6XWO - chains A and B of the 3 polymer chains in the assembly; structure by electron microscopy, 3.39 A resolution.

# Chain A (and B)
Protein: Proton/glutamate symporter, SDF family
From: Thermococcus kodakarensis (strain ATCC BAA-918 / JCM 12380 / KOD1)
Notes: chain B of this document is another copy of the same molecule, construct and numbering; everything in this record applies to it too
UniProt: Q5JID0 (Q5JID0_THEKO); residues 1-430 here = UniProt positions 1-430
Amino-acid sequence (430 residues; row label = number of the first residue in the row):
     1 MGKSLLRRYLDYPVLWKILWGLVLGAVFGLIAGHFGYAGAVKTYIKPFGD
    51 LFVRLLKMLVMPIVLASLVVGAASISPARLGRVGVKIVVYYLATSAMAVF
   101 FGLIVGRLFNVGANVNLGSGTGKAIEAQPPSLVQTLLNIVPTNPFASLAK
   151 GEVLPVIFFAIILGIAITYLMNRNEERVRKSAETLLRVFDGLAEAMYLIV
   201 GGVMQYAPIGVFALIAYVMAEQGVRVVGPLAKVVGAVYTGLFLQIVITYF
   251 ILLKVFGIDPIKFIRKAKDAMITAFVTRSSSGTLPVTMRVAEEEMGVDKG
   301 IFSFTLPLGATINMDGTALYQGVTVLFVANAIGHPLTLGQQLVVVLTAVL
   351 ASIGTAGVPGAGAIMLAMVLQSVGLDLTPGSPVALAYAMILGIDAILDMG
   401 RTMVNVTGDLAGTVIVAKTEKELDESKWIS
Disordered / not traced: 1-3

# How chain A and chain B interact
Residue-residue contacts (48; chain A residue first):
  Pro-47(A) / Val-133(B)  hydrophobic
  Pro-47(A) / Leu-137(B)
  Asp-50(A) / Leu-137(B)
  Leu-51(A) / Leu-137(B)  hydrophobic
  Leu-51(A) / Val-140(B)  hydrophobic
  Arg-54(A) / Leu-137(B)  hydrogen bond (side chain-backbone)
  Arg-54(A) / Asn-138(B)
  Arg-54(A) / Val-140(B)  hydrogen bond (side chain-backbone)
  Arg-54(A) / Pro-141(B)
  Leu-55(A) / Val-140(B)  hydrophobic
  Leu-55(A) / Phe-158(B)  hydrophobic
  Lys-57(A) / Thr-142(B)
  Met-58(A) / Pro-141(B)
  Met-58(A) / Thr-142(B)
  Met-58(A) / Pro-144(B)
  Met-58(A) / Phe-159(B)  hydrophobic
  Met-61(A) / Asn-143(B)
  Met-61(A) / Phe-145(B)  hydrophobic
  Pro-62(A) / Pro-144(B)  hydrophobic
  Leu-148(A) / Asn-143(B)  hydrogen bond (backbone-side chain)
  Leu-148(A) / Phe-145(B)  hydrophobic
  Ala-149(A) / Asn-143(B)  hydrogen bond (backbone-side chain)
  Ala-149(A) / Ala-146(B)
  Gly-151(A) / Asn-143(B)
  Thr-184(A) / Thr-184(B)
  Arg-187(A) / Lys-180(B)
  Arg-187(A) / Ser-181(B)
  Arg-187(A) / Thr-184(B)  hydrogen bond
  Val-188(A) / Thr-184(B)
  Val-188(A) / Val-188(B)  hydrophobic
  Asp-190(A) / Arg-177(B)  salt bridge
  Asp-190(A) / Ser-181(B)
  Gly-191(A) / Leu-170(B)
  Gly-191(A) / Ser-181(B)
  Gly-191(A) / Leu-185(B)
  Leu-192(A) / Leu-185(B)
  Glu-194(A) / Leu-170(B)
  Glu-194(A) / Val-178(B)
  Ala-195(A) / Leu-163(B)  hydrophobic
  Ala-195(A) / Ala-166(B)
  Ala-195(A) / Leu-170(B)
  Met-196(A) / Phe-159(B)  hydrophobic
  Met-196(A) / Leu-163(B)  hydrophobic
  Leu-198(A) / Ala-166(B)
  Leu-198(A) / Tyr-169(B)  hydrophobic
  Leu-198(A) / Leu-170(B)  hydrophobic
  Ile-199(A) / Ile-162(B)  hydrophobic
  Ile-199(A) / Ala-166(B)  hydrophobic
Interface residues without a listed pair, chain A (24 interface residues in all): Leu-65
Interface residues without a listed pair, chain B (30 interface residues in all): Ala-149, Lys-150, Ile-167, Arg-173, Ala-182, Arg-187

# In short
Chain A and chain B form an interface of 24 and 30 residues respectively; the contacts include 5 hydrogen
bonds and 1 salt bridge. Polar contacts include Asp-190(A)/Arg-177(B), Arg-54(A)/Leu-137(B) and
Arg-54(A)/Val-140(B).
Chain A and chain B are both Proton/glutamate symporter, SDF family (Thermococcus kodakarensis (strain ATCC
BAA-918 / JCM 12380 / KOD1)); the structure, Structure of glutamate transporter homologue GltTk in the
unsaturated conditions - inward-inward-outward configuration, was determined by electron microscopy (same
publication as 6XWN, 6XWP, 6XWQ and 6XWR).
